Entry 6V92 (electron microscopy, 20.00 A resolution (very low resolution: no residue pairs are listed; an interface is given only as per-side residue counts)); this record covers chains i and d of the 35 polymer chains in the assembly.

# Chain i
Molecule: 146-nt DNA strand
Sequence (146 nucleotides; row label = number of the first residue in the row):
     1 ATCAATATCCACCTGCAGATTCTACCAAAAGTGTATTTGGAAACTGCTCC
    51 ATCAAAAGGCATGTTCAGCTGAATTCAGCTGAACATGCCTTTTGATGGAG
   101 CAGTTTCCAAATACACTTTTGGTAGAATCTGCAGGTGGATATTGAT

# Chain d
Protein: Histone H2B type 1-K
Source organism: Homo sapiens
UniProt: O60814 (H2B1K_HUMAN); residues -3 to 122 here correspond to UniProt positions 1-126 (UniProt number = residue number + 4)
Sequence (126 residues; numbered -3 to 122; the number before each row is that of its first residue; numbers below 1 keep their minus sign (Met-3 is residue -3)):
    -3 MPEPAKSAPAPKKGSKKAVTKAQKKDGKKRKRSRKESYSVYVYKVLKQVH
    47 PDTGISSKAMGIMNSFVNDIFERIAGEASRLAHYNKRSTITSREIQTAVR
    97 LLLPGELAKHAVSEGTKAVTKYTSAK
Disordered / not traced: -3 to 26
UniProt features mapped onto this chain:
  - modified residue: Pro-2 (N-acetylproline), Glu-1 (ADP-ribosyl glutamic acid), Lys2 (N6-(2-hydroxyisobutyryl)lysine), Ser3 (ADP-ribosylserine), Lys8 (N6-(beta-hydroxybutyryl)lysine), Lys9 (N6-(2-hydroxyisobutyryl)lysine), Ser11 (Phosphoserine), Lys12 (N6-acetyllysine), Lys13 (N6-(beta-hydroxybutyryl)lysine), Lys17 (N6-(2-hydroxyisobutyryl)lysine), Lys20 (N6-(2-hydroxyisobutyryl)lysine), Lys21 (N6-(2-hydroxyisobutyryl)lysine), Lys31 (N6-(2-hydroxyisobutyryl)lysine), Glu32 (PolyADP-ribosyl glutamic acid), Ser33 (Phosphoserine), Lys40 (N6-(2-hydroxyisobutyryl)lysine), Lys43 (N6-(2-hydroxyisobutyryl)lysine), Lys54 (N6,N6-dimethyllysine), Arg76 (Dimethylated arginine), Lys82 (N6,N6,N6-trimethyllysine) and 6 more in UniProt
  - glycosylation: Ser109 (O-linked (GlcNAc) serine)
  - cross-link (Glycyl lysine isopeptide (Lys-Gly)): Lys2 (interchain with G-Cter in SUMO2), Lys17 (interchain with G-Cter in SUMO2), Lys31 (interchain with G-Cter in ubiquitin), Lys117 (interchain with G-Cter in ubiquitin)

# Chain i / chain d interface
At this resolution (20 A) residue pairs are not listed: 12 residues of chain i and 12 of chain d lie at the interface.

# Overview
The chain i/chain d interface involves 12 residues from each chain.
Chain i is a 146-nt DNA strand and chain d is Histone H2B type 1-K (Homo sapiens); the structure, RSC-NCP, was
determined by electron microscopy together with 6V8O from the same study.
